Entry 5T1K (X-ray diffraction, 2.48 A resolution); this record covers chains B and E of the 3 polymer chains in the assembly.

# Chain B
Name: Cetuximab fab heavy chain
Organism: Mus musculus, Homo sapiens
Notes: antibody fragment or engineered binder
Amino-acid sequence (221 residues; numbered 1 to 221; the number before each row is that of its first residue):
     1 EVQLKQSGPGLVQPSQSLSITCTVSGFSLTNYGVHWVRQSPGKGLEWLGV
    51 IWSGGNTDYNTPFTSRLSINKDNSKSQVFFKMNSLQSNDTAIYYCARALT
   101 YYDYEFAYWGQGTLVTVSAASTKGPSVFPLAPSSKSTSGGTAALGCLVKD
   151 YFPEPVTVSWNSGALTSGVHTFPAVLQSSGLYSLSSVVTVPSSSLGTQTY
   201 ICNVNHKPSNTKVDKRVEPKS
Unresolved in the structure: 135-137
Modified / non-standard residues: Glu1 (pyroglutamic acid; PCA)
Cystine bridges: Cys22-Cys95, Cys146-Cys202

# Chain E
Name: Cqfda(ph)2strrlkc peptide
Amino-acid sequence (12 residues; row label = number of the first residue in the row):
     1 CQFDFSTRRLKC
Modified / non-standard residues: Phe5 (beta-phenyl-l-phenylalanine; 2GX)
Cystine bridges: Cys1-Cys12

# Chain B / chain E interface
Contacting residue pairs (20):
  Gln39(B) - Phe3(E)
  Gln39(B) - Phe5(E)
  Ser40(B) - Phe3(E)
  Pro41(B) - Gln2(E)
  Pro41(B) - Phe3(E)
  Pro41(B) - Phe5(E)
  Thr90(B) - Phe5(E)
  Ala91(B) - Phe5(E)
  Ile92(B) - Phe3(E)  hydrophobic
  Ile92(B) - Phe5(E)
  Ile92(B) - Arg8(E)
  Tyr94(B) - Arg8(E)
  Gln111(B) - Arg8(E)  hydrogen bond (backbone-side chain)
  Leu114(B) - Phe5(E)
  Glu154(B) - Phe5(E)
  Glu154(B) - Ser6(E)
  Pro155(B) - Phe5(E)
  Pro173(B) - Ser6(E)
  Pro173(B) - Thr7(E)
  Ala174(B) - Ser6(E)
Also at the interface, not in a pair above, chain B (14 interface residues in all): Gly112
Interface features reported in the paper:
  - interface residues, chain B: Ile92(B), Leu114(B), Pro155(B)

# Summary
Chain B and chain E form an interface of 14 and 6 residues respectively, with 1 hydrogen bond. The
hydrogen-bonded pair is Gln111(B)-Arg8(E). The paper reports interface residues Ile92(B), Leu114(B) and
Pro155(B).
Chain B is Cetuximab fab heavy chain (Mus musculus, Homo sapiens) and chain E is Cqfda(ph)2strrlkc peptide;
the structure, Cetuximab Fab in complex with CQFDA(Ph)2STRRLKC, was determined by X-ray diffraction (same
publication as 5ETU, 5EUK, 5F88, 5FF6, 5I2I, 5IOP and 7 further entries).
